6XB0 - chain A; structure by X-ray diffraction, 1.80 A resolution.

Chain A:
Name: 3C-like proteinase
Organism: Severe acute respiratory syndrome coronavirus 2
Notes: EC 3.4.22.69
UniProt: P0DTD1 (R1AB_SARS2); residues 1-306 here correspond to UniProt positions 3264-3569 (UniProt number = residue number + 3263)
Chain sequence (306 residues; each row starts with the number of its first residue):
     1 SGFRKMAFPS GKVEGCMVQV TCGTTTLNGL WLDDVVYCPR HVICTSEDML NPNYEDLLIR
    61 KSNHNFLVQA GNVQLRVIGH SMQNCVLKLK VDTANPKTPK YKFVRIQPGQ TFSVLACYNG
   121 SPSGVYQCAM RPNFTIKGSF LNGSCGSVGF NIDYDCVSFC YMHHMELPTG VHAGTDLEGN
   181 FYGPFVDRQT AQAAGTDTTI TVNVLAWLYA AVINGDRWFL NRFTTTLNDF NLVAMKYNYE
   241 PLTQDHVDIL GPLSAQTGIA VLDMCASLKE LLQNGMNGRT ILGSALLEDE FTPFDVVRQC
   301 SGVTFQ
Modified residues: C145 (S-hydroperoxycysteine; 2CO)
UniProt features mapped onto this chain:
  - active site: H41 (For 3CL-PRO activity)
  - site: Q306 (Cleavage)
  - cross-link (Glycyl lysine isopeptide (Lys-Gly)): K5 (interchain with G-Cter in ubiquitin), K90 (interchain with G-Cter in ubiquitin)
What the authors report for this chain:
  - catalytic residues: H41 (citing earlier work)
  - catalytic residues: G143, S144

In short:
Curated annotation (UniProt) lists active-site residue H41. The paper reports catalytic residues H41, G143 and
S144.
Chain A is 3C-like proteinase (Severe acute respiratory syndrome coronavirus 2); the structure, Room
temperature X-ray crystallography reveals catalytic cysteine in the SARS-CoV-2 3CL Mpro is highly reactive:
Insights ..., was determined by X-ray diffraction (same publication as 6XHU, 6XB1 and 6XB2).
